Entry 8Q3C (X-ray diffraction, 3.10 A resolution); this record covers chains H and a of the 4 polymer chains in the assembly.

== Chain H (and a) ==
Protein: L-lactate dehydrogenase
Source organism: Selenomonas ruminantium
Notes: chain a of this document is another copy of the same molecule, construct and numbering; everything in this record applies to it too
UniProtKB: Q9EVR0 (LDH_SELRU); numbering as in UniProt (aligned over 1-318)
Amino-acid sequence (318 residues; numbered 1 to 318; the number before each row is that of its first residue):
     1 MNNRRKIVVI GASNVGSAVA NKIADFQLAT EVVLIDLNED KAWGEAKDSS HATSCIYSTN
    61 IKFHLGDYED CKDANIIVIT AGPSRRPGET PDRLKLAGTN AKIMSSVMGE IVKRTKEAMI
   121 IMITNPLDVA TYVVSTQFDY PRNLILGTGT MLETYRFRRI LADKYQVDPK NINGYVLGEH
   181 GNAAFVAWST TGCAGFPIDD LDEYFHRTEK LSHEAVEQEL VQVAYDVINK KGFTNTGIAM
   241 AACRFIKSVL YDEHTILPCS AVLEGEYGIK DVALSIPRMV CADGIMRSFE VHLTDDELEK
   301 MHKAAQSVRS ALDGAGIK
Unresolved in the structure: 1, 84-94, 318 (chain a: 1, 81-94, 116-117, 177, 181-183, 200-208, 272-278, 289-295, 315-318)
Construct notes: engineered mutation R85 (Ile in Q9EVR0)
UniProt features mapped onto this chain:
  - binding site (NAD(+)): N125
  - active site: H180 (Proton acceptor)
  - binding site (substrate): R93, N125, R156, T234
  - modified residue: Y225 (Phosphotyrosine)
What the authors report for this chain:
  - catalytic residues: H180 (proposed by the authors, not directly observed)

== Interface between chain H and chain a ==
Pairs across the interface (104):
  N21(H) with T236(a)
  K22(H) with D25(a)
  D25(H) with K22(a); D25(a); F26(a)
  F26(H) with D25(a)
  D40(H) with K230(a)
  K41(H) with K230(a); K231(a), hydrogen bond (side chain-backbone); F233(a)
  W43(H) with D226(a); V227(a); K230(a)
  G44(H) with V227(a); K231(a)
  E45(H) with K231(a); F233(a)
  K47(H) with D163(a), salt bridge; V223(a); V227(a)
  D48(H) with V227(a); T234(a); N235(a), hydrogen bond (side chain-backbone); T236(a), hydrogen bond (backbone-side chain); G237(a), hydrogen bond (side chain-backbone)
  S49(H) with T236(a), hydrogen bond (backbone-side chain)
  S50(H) with R159(a), hydrogen bond (backbone-side chain)
  H51(H) with Y155(a); R156(a); V223(a)
  A52(H) with T236(a); M240(a)
  T53(H) with R159(a), hydrogen bond
  S54(H) with Y155(a); R158(a), hydrogen bond (backbone-side chain); R159(a), hydrogen bond; P169(a)
  C55(H) with Y155(a), hydrogen bond; R158(a); K170(a); M240(a), hydrophobic; R244(a)
  I56(H) with R158(a); K170(a); R244(a)
  Y57(H) with R244(a); K247(a); E253(a), hydrogen bond
  S58(H) with K170(a), hydrogen bond (backbone-side chain); M240(a)
  T59(H) with K170(a)
  N60(H) with R159(a), hydrogen bond; D168(a); P169(a); K170(a)
  Y155(H) with H51(a); S54(a); C55(a), hydrogen bond
  R156(H) with H51(a)
  R158(H) with S54(a), hydrogen bond (side chain-backbone)
  R159(H) with S50(a), hydrogen bond (side chain-backbone); H51(a); T53(a), hydrogen bond; S54(a), hydrogen bond; N60(a), hydrogen bond
  D168(H) with N60(a)
  P169(H) with S54(a); N60(a)
  K170(H) with C55(a); I56(a); S58(a), hydrogen bond (side chain-backbone); T59(a); N60(a)
  V223(H) with K47(a); H51(a)
  D226(H) with W43(a)
  V227(H) with W43(a), hydrophobic; G44(a); D48(a)
  K230(H) with D40(a); K41(a); W43(a)
  K231(H) with K41(a); G44(a); E45(a), salt bridge; D48(a), salt bridge
  F233(H) with K41(a); E45(a)
  T234(H) with D48(a)
  N235(H) with D48(a), hydrogen bond (backbone-side chain)
  T236(H) with N21(a); E45(a); D48(a), hydrogen bond (backbone-side chain); S49(a); A52(a)
  G237(H) with D48(a), hydrogen bond (backbone-side chain)
  M240(H) with A52(a); C55(a), hydrophobic; S58(a)
  R244(H) with C55(a); I56(a); Y57(a)
  K247(H) with Y57(a)
  E253(H) with Y57(a), hydrogen bond
Interface residues without a listed pair, chain H (47 interface residues in all): I61, D163, V167
Interface residues without a listed pair, chain a (47 interface residues in all): I61, V167

== Summary ==
Chain H and chain a each contribute 47 residues to their interface, with 24 hydrogen bonds and 3 salt bridges.
Polar contacts include K47(H)-D163(a), K231(H)-E45(a) and K231(H)-D48(a). From UniProt: NAD+-binding residue
N125(H), active-site residue H180(H) and 4 substrate-binding residues on chain H. The paper reports the
catalytic residue H180(H).
Both chains are L-lactate dehydrogenase (Selenomonas ruminantium). Entry 8Q3C (Structure of Selenomonas
ruminantium lactate dehydrogenase I85R mutant) was determined by X-ray diffraction (same publication as 7NAY).
